8FNH - chains A and C of the 12 polymer chains in the assembly; structure by electron microscopy, 2.50 A resolution.

# Chain A (and C)
Name: Lamina-associated polypeptide 2, isoform alpha, Integrase chimera
Source organism: Homo sapiens
Notes: EC 2.7.7.-, 3.1.-.-; chain C of this document is another copy of the same molecule, construct and numbering; everything in this record applies to it too
Reference sequence: chimeric construct of P42166, P12497: residues -53 to -3 from P42166 (LAP2A_HUMAN) positions 50-100 (UniProt number = residue number + 103); residues 1-288 from P12497 positions 1148-1435 (UniProt number = residue number + 1147)
Chain sequence (364 residues; numbered -75 to 288; the number before each row is that of its first residue; numbers below 1 keep their minus sign (Gly-75 is residue -75)):
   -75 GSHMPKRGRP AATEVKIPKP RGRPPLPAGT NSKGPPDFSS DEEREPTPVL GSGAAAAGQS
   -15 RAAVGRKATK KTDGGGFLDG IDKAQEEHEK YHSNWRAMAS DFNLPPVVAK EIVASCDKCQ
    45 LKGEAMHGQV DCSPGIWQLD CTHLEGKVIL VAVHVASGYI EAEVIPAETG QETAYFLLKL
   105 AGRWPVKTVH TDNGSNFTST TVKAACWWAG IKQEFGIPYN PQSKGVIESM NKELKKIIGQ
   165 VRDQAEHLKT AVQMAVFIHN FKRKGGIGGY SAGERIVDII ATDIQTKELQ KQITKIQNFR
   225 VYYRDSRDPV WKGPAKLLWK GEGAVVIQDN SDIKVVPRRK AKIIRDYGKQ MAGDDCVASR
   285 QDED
Disordered / not traced: -75 to 0, 229-235, 269-288 (chain C: -75 to 211, 278-288)
Differences from the reference sequence: expression tag (-75 to -54); conflict Gln-17 (Arg86 in P42166); linker (-2 to 0); engineered mutation Lys148 (Gln1295 in P12497)
Swiss-Prot annotation at these positions:
  - modified residue: Thr-46 (Phosphothreonine), Ser-44 (Phosphoserine), Ser-37 (Phosphoserine), Ser-36 (Phosphoserine), Thr-29 (Phosphothreonine), Ser-24 (Phosphoserine), Arg-15 (Omega-N-methylarginine)
  - zinc finger: Asp3 to Gln44 (Integrase-type)
  - DNA-binding region: Phe223 to Asp270 (Integrase-type)
  - binding site (Zn(2+)): His12, His16, Cys40, Cys43
  - binding site (Mg(2+)): Asp64, Asp116, Glu152
Metal / ion sites: Zn2+: His12, His16, Cys40, Cys43; Mg2+ site 1: Asp64, Asp116 (together with Dolutegravir); Mg2+ site 2: Asp64, Glu152 (together with Dolutegravir)
Small-molecule neighbours: Dolutegravir: Asp64, Cys65, Asp116, Asn117, Gly118, Tyr143, Pro145, Gln146, Glu152
From the paper describing this entry:
  - conformationally variable residues (loop rearrangement, side-chain flip): His114, Phe139 to Ile141
  - mutagenesis - G140A (3- to 5-fold), G140S (3- to 5-fold), Q148K (5- to 10-fold): decreased catalytic activity
  - mutagenesis - Q148K: decreased growth
  - catalytic residues: Glu152 (citing earlier work)
  - mutagenesis - E138K: unchanged catalytic activity

# Interface between chain A and chain C
Contacting residue pairs - 57 pairs, chain A then chain C:
  Met50(A) with Arg231(C)
  Gln53(A) with Arg228(C); Asp229(C), hydrogen bond (side chain-backbone); Ser230(C); Asp232(C), hydrogen bond (side chain-backbone); Pro233(C); Lys264(C), hydrogen bond
  Asp55(A) with Arg263(C)
  Cys56(A) with Arg263(C), hydrogen bond (backbone-backbone); Ala265(C); Lys266(C)
  Ser57(A) with Arg263(C)
  Pro58(A) with Arg262(C)
  Ala80(A) with Lys266(C)
  Ile191(A) with Tyr226(C), hydrogen bond (backbone-side chain); Ile268(C), hydrophobic
  Gly192(A) with Asp270(C)
  Tyr194(A) with Asp270(C); Tyr271(C), hydrogen bond (side chain-backbone)
  Asp202(A) with Ile268(C); Arg269(C), hydrogen bond (side chain-backbone); Asp270(C), hydrogen bond (side chain-backbone); Tyr271(C)
  Ile203(A) with Ile267(C)
  Ala205(A) with Tyr271(C)
  Thr206(A) with Phe223(C); Ile267(C); Ile268(C); Arg269(C)
  Asp207(A) with Lys244(C), salt bridge; Arg262(C), salt bridge
  Thr210(A) with Ile220(C); Phe223(C); Lys244(C), hydrogen bond
  Lys211(A) with Lys244(C)
  Leu213(A) with Gln216(C); Lys219(C); Ile220(C)
  Gln214(A) with Trp243(C); Lys244(C)
  Gln216(A) with Gln216(C)
  Ile217(A) with Leu213(C), hydrophobic; Gln216(C)
  Gln221(A) with Leu213(C)
  Leu242(A) with Trp243(C)
  Trp243(A) with Gln221(C); Leu242(C), hydrophobic; Ile257(C), hydrophobic
  Glu246(A) with Gln252(C)
  Ala248(A) with Ile257(C), hydrophobic
  Val250(A) with Val250(C), hydrophobic; Ile257(C), hydrophobic
  Ile257(A) with Trp243(C), hydrophobic; Ala248(C), hydrophobic; Val250(C), hydrophobic; Val259(C)
  Val259(A) with Ile257(C), hydrophobic
Also at the interface, not in a pair above, chain A (36 interface residues in all): Glu48, Ala49, Val54, Val79, Gln209, Ile220, Gln252
Also at the interface, not in a pair above, chain C (35 interface residues in all): Ile217, Trp235, Leu241, Gly272

# In short
Chain A and chain C form an interface of 36 and 35 residues respectively; the contacts include 9 hydrogen
bonds and 2 salt bridges. Polar contacts include Asp207(A)-Lys244(C), Asp207(A)-Arg262(C) and
Gln53(A)-Asp229(C). Bound to chain A: Dolutegravir. The paper reports the catalytic residue Glu152(A); G140A,
G140S and Q148K of chain A reduce catalytic activity.
Chain A and chain C are both Lamina-associated polypeptide 2, isoform alpha, Integrase chimera (Homo sapiens);
the structure, Structure of Q148K HIV-1 intasome with Dolutegravir bound, was determined by electron
microscopy (same publication as 8FND, 8FNG, 8FNJ, 8FNL, 8FNM, 8FNO, 8FNP and 8FNQ).
